PDB entry 8VO2 | X-ray diffraction, 1.50 A resolution | chain A

# Chain A
Name: Pathogenesis related 10-10 C59S mutant
From: Papaver somniferum
Notes: engineered mutation(s): C59S
Amino-acid sequence (158 residues; numbered 1 to 158; the number before each row is that of its first residue):
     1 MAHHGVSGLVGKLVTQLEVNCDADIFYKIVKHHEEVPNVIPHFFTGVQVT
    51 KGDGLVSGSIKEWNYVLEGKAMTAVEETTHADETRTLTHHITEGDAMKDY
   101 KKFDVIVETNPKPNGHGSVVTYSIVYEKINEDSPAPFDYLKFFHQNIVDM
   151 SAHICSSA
Not modelled in the structure: 1-7, 115-116, 158
What the authors report for this chain:
  - conformationally variable residues (loop rearrangement): His32 to His42

# Summary
From the paper: conformational variability at His32.
Chain A is Pathogenesis related 10-10 C59S mutant (Papaver somniferum); the structure, Pathogenesis related
10-10 C59S mutant, was determined by X-ray diffraction, deposited together with 8VO1 and 8VO3.
